7VBB - chains A and B of the 16 polymer chains in the assembly; structure by electron microscopy, 2.81 A resolution.

Chain A:
Molecule: DNA-directed RNA polymerase I subunit RPA1
Source organism: Homo sapiens
Notes: EC 2.7.7.6
UniProt: O95602 (RPA1_HUMAN); numbering as in UniProt (aligned over 1-1719)
Amino-acid sequence (1719 residues; each row starts with the number of its first residue):
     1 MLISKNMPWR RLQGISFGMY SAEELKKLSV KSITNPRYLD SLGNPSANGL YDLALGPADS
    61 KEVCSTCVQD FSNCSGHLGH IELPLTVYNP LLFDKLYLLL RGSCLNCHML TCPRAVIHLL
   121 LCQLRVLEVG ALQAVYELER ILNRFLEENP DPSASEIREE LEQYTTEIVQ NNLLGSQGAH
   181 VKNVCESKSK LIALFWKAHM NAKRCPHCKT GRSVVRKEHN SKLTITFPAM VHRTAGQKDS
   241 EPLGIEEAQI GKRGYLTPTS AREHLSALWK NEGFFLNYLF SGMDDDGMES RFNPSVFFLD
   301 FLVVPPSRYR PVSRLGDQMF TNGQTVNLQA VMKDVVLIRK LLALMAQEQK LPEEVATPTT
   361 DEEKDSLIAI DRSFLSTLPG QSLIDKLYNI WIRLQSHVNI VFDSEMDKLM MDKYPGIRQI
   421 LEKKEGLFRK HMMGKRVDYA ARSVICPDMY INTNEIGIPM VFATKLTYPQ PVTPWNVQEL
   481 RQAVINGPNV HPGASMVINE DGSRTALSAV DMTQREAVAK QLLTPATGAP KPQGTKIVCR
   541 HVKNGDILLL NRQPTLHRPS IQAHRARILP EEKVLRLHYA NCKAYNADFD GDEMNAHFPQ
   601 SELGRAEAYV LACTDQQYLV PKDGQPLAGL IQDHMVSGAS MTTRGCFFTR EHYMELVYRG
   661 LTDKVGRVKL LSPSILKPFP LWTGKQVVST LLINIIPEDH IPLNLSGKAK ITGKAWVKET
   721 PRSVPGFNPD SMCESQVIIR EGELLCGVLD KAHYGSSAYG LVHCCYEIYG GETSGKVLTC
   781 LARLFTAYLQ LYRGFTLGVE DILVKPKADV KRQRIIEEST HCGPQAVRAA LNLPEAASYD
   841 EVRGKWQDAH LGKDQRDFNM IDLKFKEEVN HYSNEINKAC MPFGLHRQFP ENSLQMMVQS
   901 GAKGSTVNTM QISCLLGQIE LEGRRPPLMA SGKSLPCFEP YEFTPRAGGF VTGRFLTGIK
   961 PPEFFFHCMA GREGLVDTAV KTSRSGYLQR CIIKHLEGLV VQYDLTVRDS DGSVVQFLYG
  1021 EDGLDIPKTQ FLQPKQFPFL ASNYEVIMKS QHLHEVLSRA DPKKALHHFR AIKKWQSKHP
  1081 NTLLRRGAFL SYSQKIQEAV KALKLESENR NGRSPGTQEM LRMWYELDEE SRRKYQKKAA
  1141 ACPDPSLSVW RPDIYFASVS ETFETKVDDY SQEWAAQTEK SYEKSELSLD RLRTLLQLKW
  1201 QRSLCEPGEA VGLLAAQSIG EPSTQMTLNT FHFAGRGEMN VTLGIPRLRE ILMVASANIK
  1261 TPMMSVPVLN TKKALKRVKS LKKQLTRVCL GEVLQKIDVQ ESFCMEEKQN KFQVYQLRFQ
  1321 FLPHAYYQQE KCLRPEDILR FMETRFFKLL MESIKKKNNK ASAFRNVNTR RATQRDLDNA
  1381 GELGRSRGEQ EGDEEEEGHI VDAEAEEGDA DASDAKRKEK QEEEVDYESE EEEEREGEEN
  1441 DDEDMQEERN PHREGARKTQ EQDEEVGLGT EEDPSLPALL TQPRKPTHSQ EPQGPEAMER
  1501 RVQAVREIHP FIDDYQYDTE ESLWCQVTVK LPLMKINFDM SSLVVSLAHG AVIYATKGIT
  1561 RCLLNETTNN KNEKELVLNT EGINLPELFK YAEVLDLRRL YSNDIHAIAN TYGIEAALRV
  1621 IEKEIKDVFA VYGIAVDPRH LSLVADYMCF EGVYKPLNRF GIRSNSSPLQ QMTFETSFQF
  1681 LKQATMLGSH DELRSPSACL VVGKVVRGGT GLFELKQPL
Not modelled in the structure: 1-5, 146-156, 228-252, 282-290, 349-380, 525-532, 1227-1238, 1302-1312, 1363-1495
Metal / ion sites: Zn2+ site 1: C64, C67, C74; Zn2+ site 2: C104, C107, C205; Mg2+: D590 (shared with 1 residue of chain R)
Swiss-Prot annotation at these positions:
  - region: D403 to G416 (Rudder)
  - binding site (Zn(2+)): C64, C67, C74, H77, C104, C107, C205, C208
  - binding site (DNA): K424, R429, R436, R1249
  - binding site (RNA): R552, D592
  - binding site (Mg(2+)): D588, D590, D592
  - site (NTP recognition and base pairing): P554, G798
  - modified residue (Phosphoserine): S240, S1386
  - natural variant: D59 (D59V: In AFDCIN; uncertain significance), R393 (R393H: In AFDCIN; uncertain significance), R481 (R481K: In AFDCIN; uncertain significance), M496 (M496I: In AFDCIN), E593 (E593Q: In AFDCIN), T642 (T642N: In HLD27), S934 (S934L: In HLD27; uncertain significance), V1241 (V1241I: In AFDCIN), V1299 (V1299F: In AFDCIN; uncertain significance), E1330 (deletion: In AFDCIN), C1562 (C1562F: In AFDCIN), V1631 (V1631M: In AFDCIN; uncertain significance), 1 further natural variant entry in UniProt
What the authors report for this chain:
  - binding site for the 14-nt DNA strand: K197, R1663
  - binding site for the 25-nt DNA strand: R418, K423, K424, R429, R1659
  - Mg2+ coordination: D590
  - disease-associated variants - E593Q: decreased catalytic activity (citing earlier work)

Chain B:
Molecule: DNA-directed RNA polymerase I subunit RPA2
Source organism: Homo sapiens
Notes: EC 2.7.7.6
UniProt: Q9H9Y6 (RPA2_HUMAN); residue numbers follow UniProt; this construct covers 1-1135
Amino-acid sequence (1135 residues; each row starts with the number of its first residue):
     1 MDPGSRWRNL PSGPSLKHLT DPSYGIPREQ QKAALQELTR AHVESFNYAV HEGLGLAVQA
    61 IPPFEFAFKD ERISFTILDA VISPPTVPKG TICKEANVYP AECRGRRSTY RGKLTADINW
   121 AVNGISKGII KQFLGYVPIM VKSKLCNLRN LPPQALIEHH EEAEEMGGYF IINGIEKVIR
   181 MLIMPRRNFP IAMIRPKWKT RGPGYTQYGV SMHCVREEHS AVNMNLHYLE NGTVMLNFIY
   241 RKELFFLPLG FALKALVSFS DYQIFQELIK GKEDDSFLRN SVSQMLRIVM EEGCSTQKQV
   301 LNYLGECFRV KLNVPDWYPN EQAAEFLFNQ CICIHLKSNT EKFYMLCLMT RKLFALAKGE
   361 CMEDNPDSLV NQEVLTPGQL FLMFLKEKLE GWLVSIKIAF DKKAQKTSVS MNTDNLMRIF
   421 TMGIDLTKPF EYLFATGNLR SKTGLGLLQD SGLCVVADKL NFIRYLSHFR CVHRGADFAK
   481 MRTTTVRRLL PESWGFLCPV HTPDGEPCGL MNHLTAVCEV VTQFVYTASI PALLCNLGVT
   541 PIDGAPHRSY SECYPVLLDG VMVGWVDKDL APGIADSLRH FKVLREKRIP PWMEVVLIPM
   601 TGKPSLYPGL FLFTTPCRLV RPVQNLALGK EELIGTMEQI FMNVAIFEDE VFAGVTTHQE
   661 LFPHSLLSVI ANFIPFSDHN QSPRNMYQCQ MGKQTMGFPL LTYQDRSDNK LYRLQTPQSP
   721 LVRPSMYDYY DMDNYPIGTN AIVAVISYTG YDMEDAMIVN KASWERGFAH GSVYKSEFID
   781 LSEKIKQGDS SLVFGIKPGD PRVLQKLDDD GLPFIGAKLQ YGDPYYSYLN LNTGESFVMY
   841 YKSKENCVVD NIKVCSNDTG SGKFKCVCIT MRVPRNPTIG DKFASRHGQK GILSRLWPAE
   901 DMPFTESGMV PDILFNPHGF PSRMTIGMLI ESMAGKSAAL HGLCHDATPF IFSEENSALE
   961 YFGEMLKAAG YNFYGTERLY SGISGLELEA DIFIGVVYYQ RLRHMVSDKF QVRTTGARDR
  1021 VTNQPIGGRN VQGGIRFGEM ERDALLAHGT SFLLHDRLFN CSDRSVAHVC VKCGSLLSPL
  1081 LEKPPPSWSA MRNRKYNCTL CSRSDTIDTV SVPYVFRYFV AELAAMNIKV KLDVV
Not modelled in the structure: 1-4, 1085-1092
Metal / ion sites: Zn2+: C1070, C1073, C1098, C1101
Swiss-Prot annotation at these positions:
  - zinc finger: C1070 to C1101 (C4-type)
  - region: I194 to Y208 (Loop B), L236 to L247 (Loop A), L439 to L453 (Fork loop 1), R474 to L489 (Fork loop 2)
  - binding site (RNA): R180, D367, K890
  - binding site (Mg(2+)): D755
  - binding site (DNA): R1020, R1036
  - binding site (Zn(2+)): C1070, C1073, C1098, C1101
  - site: Y687 (Active site gating)
  - modified residue: S1051 (Phosphoserine)
  - natural variant: S682 (S682R: In TCS4; uncertain significance), R1003 (R1003C: In TCS4; R1003S: In TCS4)
What the authors report for this chain:
  - disease-associated variants - S682R: decreased stability (proposed by the authors, not directly observed)

Chain A / chain B interface:
Pairs across the interface - 374 pairs, chain A then chain B:
  M7(A) - R1064(B)  hydrogen bond
  P8(A) - V1066(B)  hydrophobic
  P8(A) - T1109(B)
  P8(A) - V1110(B)
  P8(A) - S1111(B)
  R10(A) - D1108(B)  salt bridge
  R10(A) - T1109(B)
  R10(A) - V1110(B)
  R10(A) - V1134(B)
  R10(A) - V1135(B)  hydrogen bond (side chain-backbone)
  R11(A) - V1134(B)
  R11(A) - V1135(B)  hydrogen bond (backbone-backbone)
  L12(A) - L1132(B)  hydrophobic
  L12(A) - D1133(B)
  Q13(A) - D1133(B)  hydrogen bond (backbone-backbone)
  Q13(A) - V1135(B)
  G14(A) - L1132(B)
  G14(A) - D1133(B)  hydrogen bond (backbone-backbone)
  I15(A) - F1116(B)  hydrophobic
  I15(A) - V1130(B)  hydrophobic
  I15(A) - K1131(B)
  I15(A) - L1132(B)  hydrophobic
  S16(A) - K1129(B)
  S16(A) - V1130(B)
  S16(A) - K1131(B)  hydrogen bond (backbone-backbone)
  F17(A) - K1129(B)
  F17(A) - V1130(B)  hydrophobic
  G18(A) - I1128(B)
  G18(A) - K1129(B)  hydrogen bond (backbone-backbone)
  M19(A) - M1126(B)
  M19(A) - N1127(B)
  M19(A) - K1129(B)
  Y20(A) - N1127(B)  hydrogen bond (backbone-backbone)
  Y20(A) - I1128(B)
  Y20(A) - K1129(B)
  E24(A) - L1100(B)
  E24(A) - K1129(B)  salt bridge
  L25(A) - N1127(B)
  K27(A) - T1099(B)  hydrogen bond (backbone-side chain)
  L28(A) - S1078(B)
  L28(A) - T1099(B)
  L28(A) - L1100(B)  hydrophobic
  S65(A) - K1083(B)
  T66(A) - K1083(B)
  C67(A) - L1081(B)  hydrophobic
  Q69(A) - L1081(B)
  H77(A) - L1080(B)
  L91(A) - I1128(B)  hydrophobic
  L299(A) - N1127(B)
  V303(A) - A1124(B)
  V303(A) - A1125(B)
  P305(A) - E1122(B)
  P305(A) - A1125(B)  hydrophobic
  R308(A) - R1020(B)
  R308(A) - Y1114(B)  hydrogen bond
  Y309(A) - Y1114(B)  hydrophobic
  Y309(A) - R1117(B)
  Y309(A) - Y1118(B)  hydrophobic
  Y309(A) - A1121(B)  hydrophobic
  P311(A) - R1020(B)
  V312(A) - R1020(B)  hydrogen bond (backbone-side chain)
  F402(A) - M1126(B)
  I417(A) - E1122(B)
  I417(A) - M1126(B)  hydrophobic
  I420(A) - Y1118(B)
  L427(A) - V1115(B)  hydrophobic
  L427(A) - Y1118(B)  hydrophobic
  F428(A) - F1119(B)  hydrophobic
  R429(A) - R1036(B)  hydrogen bond (backbone-side chain)
  R429(A) - E1039(B)  salt bridge
  K430(A) - R1036(B)
  H431(A) - T1022(B)
  H431(A) - Q1024(B)  hydrogen bond (backbone-side chain)
  H431(A) - V1115(B)
  M432(A) - V1115(B)  hydrophobic
  M433(A) - G1038(B)
  M433(A) - E1039(B)
  M433(A) - R1042(B)
  M433(A) - L1058(B)
  G434(A) - R1036(B)  hydrogen bond (backbone-side chain)
  K435(A) - Q1024(B)
  K435(A) - R1036(B)
  K435(A) - F1037(B)  hydrogen bond (backbone-backbone)
  K435(A) - L1058(B)
  K435(A) - S1062(B)
  K435(A) - D1063(B)
  R436(A) - Q1024(B)
  R436(A) - P1025(B)
  R436(A) - G1027(B)
  R436(A) - G1034(B)  hydrogen bond (side chain-backbone)
  R436(A) - I1035(B)
  R436(A) - R1036(B)
  R436(A) - S1062(B)
  V437(A) - G1034(B)
  V437(A) - I1035(B)  hydrogen bond (backbone-backbone)
  V437(A) - R1057(B)
  D438(A) - R1013(B)  salt bridge
  D438(A) - T1014(B)
  D438(A) - R1018(B)  salt bridge
  D438(A) - P1025(B)
  D438(A) - R1057(B)  hydrogen bond (backbone-side chain)
  D438(A) - C1061(B)
  Y439(A) - R1013(B)  hydrogen bond (backbone-backbone)
  Y439(A) - T1014(B)  hydrogen bond (backbone-backbone)
  Y439(A) - T1015(B)
  Y439(A) - R1057(B)  hydrogen bond (backbone-side chain)
  A440(A) - V1012(B)
  A440(A) - R1013(B)  hydrogen bond (backbone-backbone)
  A440(A) - I1035(B)  hydrophobic
  A441(A) - Q1011(B)
  A441(A) - V1012(B)  hydrophobic
  A441(A) - I1035(B)
  R442(A) - F1010(B)
  R442(A) - Q1011(B)  hydrogen bond (backbone-backbone)
  S443(A) - V1006(B)
  S443(A) - F1010(B)
  I445(A) - I892(B)
  C446(A) - I879(B)  hydrophobic
  C446(A) - I892(B)  hydrophobic
  P447(A) - Y751(B)
  P447(A) - A756(B)  hydrophobic
  P447(A) - S894(B)
  D448(A) - G750(B)
  D448(A) - Y751(B)  hydrogen bond
  M449(A) - G750(B)
  Y450(A) - Y751(B)
  F462(A) - F1010(B)  hydrophobic
  F462(A) - Q1011(B)
  F462(A) - V1012(B)  hydrophobic
  K465(A) - V1012(B)
  K465(A) - T1014(B)
  L466(A) - V1012(B)  hydrophobic
  L549(A) - L1053(B)  hydrophobic
  N551(A) - E1041(B)
  Q553(A) - R1036(B)  hydrogen bond (side chain-backbone)
  Q553(A) - F1037(B)  hydrogen bond (side chain-backbone)
  Q553(A) - E1041(B)  hydrogen bond
  T555(A) - M1040(B)  hydrogen bond (side chain-backbone)
  T555(A) - E1041(B)
  T555(A) - A1044(B)
  L556(A) - M1040(B)  hydrophobic
  H557(A) - A1044(B)
  R558(A) - A1044(B)
  R558(A) - A1047(B)
  R558(A) - H1048(B)
  I561(A) - E1041(B)
  I561(A) - L1045(B)  hydrophobic
  I561(A) - H1048(B)
  K573(A) - V1006(B)
  K573(A) - F1010(B)
  V574(A) - I879(B)
  V574(A) - G880(B)
  V574(A) - V1006(B)  hydrophobic
  R576(A) - Y751(B)
  R576(A) - I879(B)
  R576(A) - S894(B)  hydrogen bond (side chain-backbone)
  R576(A) - R895(B)
  Y579(A) - G750(B)  hydrogen bond (side chain-backbone)
  Y579(A) - Y751(B)
  Y579(A) - D752(B)
  Y579(A) - M753(B)  hydrogen bond (side chain-backbone)
  D588(A) - E754(B)
  D588(A) - D755(B)
  F589(A) - M753(B)
  F589(A) - E754(B)
  F589(A) - D755(B)
  F589(A) - A756(B)
  F589(A) - I892(B)
  D590(A) - D755(B)
  D590(A) - K882(B)
  D590(A) - K890(B)  salt bridge
  G591(A) - I892(B)
  E593(A) - K1009(B)
  N595(A) - I1035(B)
  H597(A) - I1035(B)
  H597(A) - F1037(B)
  H597(A) - R1057(B)
  F598(A) - R1057(B)
  P599(A) - L1053(B)  hydrophobic
  P599(A) - D1056(B)
  Q600(A) - D1056(B)
  L603(A) - F1052(B)  hydrophobic
  G604(A) - L1053(B)
  E607(A) - T1050(B)
  E607(A) - S1051(B)
  E607(A) - F1052(B)  hydrogen bond (side chain-backbone)
  E607(A) - L1053(B)  hydrogen bond (side chain-backbone)
  L611(A) - T1050(B)
  Q617(A) - H1048(B)  hydrogen bond
  I631(A) - M753(B)
  I631(A) - E754(B)
  Q632(A) - M753(B)
  Q632(A) - E754(B)
  Q632(A) - N916(B)
  Q632(A) - H918(B)
  D633(A) - S747(B)  hydrogen bond
  D633(A) - M753(B)
  D633(A) - N916(B)
  D633(A) - H918(B)
  H634(A) - M753(B)
  V636(A) - H918(B)
  T786(A) - T749(B)
  L789(A) - S747(B)
  Q790(A) - Y748(B)
  Q790(A) - T749(B)
  Q790(A) - S981(B)  hydrogen bond (backbone-side chain)
  Q790(A) - I983(B)
  L791(A) - S981(B)
  L791(A) - I983(B)  hydrophobic
  L791(A) - S984(B)  hydrogen bond (backbone-side chain)
  L791(A) - L988(B)
  Y792(A) - L986(B)  hydrophobic
  Y792(A) - L988(B)
  Y792(A) - E989(B)  hydrogen bond (backbone-backbone)
  R793(A) - L988(B)
  R793(A) - E989(B)
  R793(A) - A990(B)
  G794(A) - A990(B)
  F795(A) - V745(B)
  F795(A) - I746(B)
  F795(A) - S747(B)  hydrogen bond (backbone-backbone)
  F795(A) - P917(B)  hydrophobic
  F795(A) - H918(B)
  T796(A) - V745(B)  hydrogen bond (side chain-backbone)
  T796(A) - D991(B)
  T796(A) - I992(B)
  T796(A) - F993(B)  hydrogen bond (side chain-backbone)
  L797(A) - P917(B)
  L797(A) - L929(B)
  G798(A) - F993(B)
  V799(A) - M933(B)  hydrophobic
  V799(A) - Y974(B)
  V799(A) - F993(B)  hydrophobic
  E800(A) - Y974(B)
  L803(A) - L959(B)  hydrophobic
  L803(A) - Y974(B)  hydrophobic
  R812(A) - E954(B)  salt bridge
  Q813(A) - E954(B)
  Q847(A) - K603(B)
  D848(A) - K603(B)
  L851(A) - M362(B)  hydrophobic
  L851(A) - K603(B)
  L851(A) - S605(B)
  H886(A) - Y974(B)
  L894(A) - P921(B)  hydrophobic
  M897(A) - P917(B)
  M897(A) - H918(B)  hydrogen bond
  M897(A) - P921(B)  hydrophobic
  K903(A) - E754(B)  salt bridge
  K903(A) - H918(B)
  K903(A) - P921(B)
  K903(A) - S922(B)
  N908(A) - P921(B)  hydrogen bond (side chain-backbone)
  N908(A) - S922(B)
  N908(A) - M924(B)
  Q911(A) - M924(B)
  I912(A) - M924(B)  hydrophobic
  I912(A) - I926(B)  hydrophobic
  E922(A) - R488(B)  salt bridge
  P927(A) - R488(B)
  P927(A) - P491(B)
  M929(A) - P491(B)
  M929(A) - E492(B)
  A930(A) - M362(B)
  A930(A) - L606(B)  hydrophobic
  S931(A) - I640(B)  hydrogen bond (side chain-backbone)
  S931(A) - F641(B)
  K933(A) - I640(B)
  K933(A) - M642(B)  hydrogen bond (side chain-backbone)
  K933(A) - N643(B)  hydrogen bond
  S934(A) - P491(B)
  L935(A) - W494(B)  hydrophobic
  P936(A) - P491(B)
  P936(A) - W494(B)
  P936(A) - Q639(B)
  P936(A) - M642(B)
  P936(A) - N643(B)
  P936(A) - V644(B)  hydrogen bond (backbone-backbone)
  C937(A) - V644(B)
  C937(A) - E650(B)  hydrogen bond
  F938(A) - N643(B)
  E939(A) - N643(B)
  R946(A) - E650(B)  salt bridge
  R954(A) - E954(B)  salt bridge
  F955(A) - H679(B)
  F955(A) - N680(B)
  F955(A) - Q681(B)
  F955(A) - M924(B)  hydrophobic
  F955(A) - I926(B)
  L956(A) - H679(B)
  L956(A) - L959(B)  hydrophobic
  T957(A) - E954(B)  hydrogen bond
  T957(A) - S957(B)
  G958(A) - D678(B)
  G958(A) - H679(B)  hydrogen bond (backbone-side chain)
  I959(A) - D678(B)  hydrogen bond (backbone-backbone)
  I959(A) - F950(B)
  K960(A) - F950(B)
  P961(A) - F647(B)
  P961(A) - P663(B)
  P961(A) - L666(B)  hydrophobic
  P961(A) - F950(B)  hydrophobic
  P962(A) - W494(B)  hydrophobic
  P962(A) - I646(B)
  F964(A) - V500(B)  hydrophobic
  F964(A) - L667(B)  hydrophobic
  F964(A) - S677(B)
  F964(A) - D678(B)
  F964(A) - N685(B)
  F965(A) - L489(B)  hydrophobic
  F965(A) - L490(B)
  F965(A) - P491(B)  hydrophobic
  F965(A) - S493(B)
  F965(A) - W494(B)  hydrophobic
  F965(A) - P499(B)  hydrophobic
  H967(A) - Q681(B)
  H967(A) - S682(B)  hydrogen bond (side chain-backbone)
  C968(A) - L489(B)
  C968(A) - P499(B)  hydrophobic
  C968(A) - V500(B)  hydrophobic
  C968(A) - S682(B)  hydrogen bond
  C968(A) - M686(B)
  M969(A) - L489(B)
  R972(A) - L489(B)
  R972(A) - P499(B)  hydrogen bond (side chain-backbone)
  R972(A) - T502(B)
  R972(A) - G509(B)
  R972(A) - N512(B)  hydrogen bond
  R972(A) - M686(B)
  L975(A) - D504(B)
  L975(A) - M686(B)  hydrophobic
  L975(A) - Y687(B)
  V976(A) - T484(B)
  V976(A) - R487(B)
  V980(A) - T484(B)
  R984(A) - R482(B)  hydrogen bond (side chain-backbone)
  R990(A) - E1039(B)  salt bridge
  I993(A) - D1043(B)
  K994(A) - R1042(B)
  E997(A) - R1042(B)  salt bridge
  E997(A) - D1043(B)
  L1213(A) - D1043(B)
  L1213(A) - L1046(B)  hydrophobic
  L1213(A) - A1047(B)
  L1214(A) - A1047(B)  hydrophobic
  Q1217(A) - D1043(B)
  Q1217(A) - A1044(B)
  Q1217(A) - A1047(B)
  N1537(A) - N280(B)  hydrogen bond (backbone-side chain)
  F1538(A) - F277(B)  hydrophobic
  F1538(A) - N280(B)
  D1539(A) - S276(B)
  D1539(A) - F277(B)
  F1678(A) - M1126(B)  hydrophobic
  L1681(A) - L1123(B)  hydrophobic
  T1685(A) - I1128(B)
  H1690(A) - D1133(B)
  L1700(A) - R1042(B)
  L1700(A) - L1054(B)  hydrophobic
  V1701(A) - P1113(B)
  V1701(A) - F1116(B)
  V1702(A) - V1112(B)
  V1702(A) - P1113(B)
  G1703(A) - H1055(B)
  G1703(A) - F1059(B)
  G1703(A) - P1113(B)
  K1704(A) - H1055(B)
  V1705(A) - S1051(B)
  V1706(A) - S1051(B)
  G1708(A) - S1051(B)  hydrogen bond (backbone-side chain)
  G1709(A) - G1049(B)
  T1710(A) - G1049(B)  hydrogen bond (backbone-backbone)
  T1710(A) - F1052(B)
  G1711(A) - S1051(B)
Other interface residues (no listed pair), chain A (205 interface residues in all): K26, V68, F71, S75, L78, P306, Q324, R418, L421, V444, V461, T467, E572, A587, S601, A608, A612, H652, R659, Y788, I802, G844, A902, G904, L921, L928, P940, G971, D977, A1210, P1696
Other interface residues (no listed pair), chain B (183 interface residues in all): C498, C508, P604, P683, G891, L893, F920, R923, S953, E955, T976, D1019, V1021, L1077, E1082, P1084, R1094, Y1096

Overview:
205 residues of chain A and 183 residues of chain B are in contact; the contacts include 59 hydrogen bonds and
13 salt bridges. Polar pairs include R10(A)-D1108(B), E24(A)-K1129(B) and R429(A)-E1039(B). From the paper: a
binding site for the 25-nt DNA strand at R418(A), K423(A) and K424(A) among others; E593Q of chain A reduces
catalytic activity.
Here chain A is DNA-directed RNA polymerase I subunit RPA1 and chain B is DNA-directed RNA polymerase I
subunit RPA2, both from Homo sapiens. Entry 7VBB (Structure of the post state human RNA Polymerase I
Elongation Complex) was determined by electron microscopy together with 7VBA and 7VBC from the same study.
